PDB entry 8OZF | electron microscopy, 3.73 A resolution | chains B and E of the 16 polymer chains in the assembly

[Chain B (and E)]
Name: Piwi domain-containing protein
From: Maribacter polysiphoniae
Notes: chain E of this document is another copy of the same molecule, construct and numbering; everything in this record applies to it too
Reference sequence: A0A316E3U6 (A0A316E3U6_9FLAO); numbering as in UniProt (aligned over 1-507)
Amino-acid sequence (507 residues; row label = number of the first residue in the row):
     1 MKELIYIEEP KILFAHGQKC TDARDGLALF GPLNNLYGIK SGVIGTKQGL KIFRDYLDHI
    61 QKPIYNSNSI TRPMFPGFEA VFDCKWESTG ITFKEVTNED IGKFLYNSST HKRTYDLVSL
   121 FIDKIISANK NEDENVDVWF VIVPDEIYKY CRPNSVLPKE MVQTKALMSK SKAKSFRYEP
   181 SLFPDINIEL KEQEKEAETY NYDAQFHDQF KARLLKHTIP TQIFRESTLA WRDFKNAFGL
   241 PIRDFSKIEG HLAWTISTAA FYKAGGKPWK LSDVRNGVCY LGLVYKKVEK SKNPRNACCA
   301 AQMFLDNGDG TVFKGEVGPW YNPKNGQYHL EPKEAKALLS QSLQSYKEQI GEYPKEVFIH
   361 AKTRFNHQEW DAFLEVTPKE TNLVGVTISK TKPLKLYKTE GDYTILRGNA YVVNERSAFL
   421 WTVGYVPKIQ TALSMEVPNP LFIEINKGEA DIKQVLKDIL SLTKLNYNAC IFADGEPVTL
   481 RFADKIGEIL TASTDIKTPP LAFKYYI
Disordered / not traced: 165-198

[Interface between chain B and chain E]
Residue-residue contacts - 59 pairs, chain B then chain E:
  L36(B) - K40(E)
  Y37(B) - Y37(E)
  Y37(B) - G38(E)
  Y37(B) - I39(E)
  Y37(B) - K40(E)
  Y37(B) - K85(E)
  Y37(B) - E87(E)
  Y37(B) - T89(E)  hydrogen bond (side chain-backbone)
  G38(B) - Y37(E)
  K40(B) - L36(E)
  K40(B) - Y37(E)
  K85(B) - Y37(E)
  E87(B) - Y37(E)
  T89(B) - Y37(E)  hydrogen bond (backbone-side chain)
  N129(B) - T218(E)  hydrogen bond
  N129(B) - Y505(E)  hydrogen bond (backbone-side chain)
  K130(B) - T218(E)
  K130(B) - T498(E)
  K130(B) - P499(E)  hydrogen bond (side chain-backbone)
  K130(B) - P500(E)
  K130(B) - L501(E)  hydrogen bond (backbone-backbone)
  K130(B) - A502(E)  hydrogen bond (backbone-backbone)
  K130(B) - Y505(E)
  N131(B) - K314(E)
  N131(B) - L501(E)  hydrogen bond (side chain-backbone)
  N131(B) - A502(E)
  E132(B) - A502(E)
  E132(B) - K504(E)  hydrogen bond (backbone-side chain)
  D133(B) - Y262(E)  hydrogen bond
  D133(B) - G265(E)
  D133(B) - K504(E)  hydrogen bond (backbone-side chain)
  E134(B) - G265(E)
  E134(B) - K504(E)  hydrogen bond (backbone-side chain)
  N135(B) - K263(E)
  N135(B) - A264(E)  hydrogen bond (side chain-backbone)
  N135(B) - G265(E)
  N135(B) - K504(E)  hydrogen bond
  D137(B) - N135(E)  hydrogen bond
  D137(B) - D137(E)
  K216(B) - K216(E)  hydrogen bond (backbone-side chain)
  H217(B) - H217(E)
  T218(B) - N129(E)  hydrogen bond
  A264(B) - N135(E)
  G265(B) - D133(E)
  G265(B) - E134(E)
  K267(B) - D133(E)  salt bridge
  K314(B) - N131(E)
  T498(B) - K130(E)  hydrogen bond (backbone-side chain)
  P500(B) - K130(E)
  P500(B) - N131(E)
  L501(B) - K130(E)  hydrogen bond (backbone-backbone)
  L501(B) - N131(E)  hydrogen bond (backbone-side chain)
  A502(B) - K130(E)  hydrogen bond (backbone-backbone)
  A502(B) - E132(E)
  K504(B) - E132(E)
  K504(B) - D133(E)  hydrogen bond (side chain-backbone)
  K504(B) - N135(E)
  Y505(B) - N129(E)  hydrogen bond (side chain-backbone)
  Y505(B) - K130(E)
Interface residues without a listed pair, chain B (30 interface residues in all): I39, P499
Interface residues without a listed pair, chain E (33 interface residues in all): F313, F503

[Summary]
30 residues of chain B face 33 of chain E across their interface; the contacts include 23 hydrogen bonds and 1
salt bridge. Polar contacts include K267(B)-D133(E), Y37(B)-T89(E) and N129(B)-T218(E).
Chain B and chain E are both Piwi domain-containing protein (Maribacter polysiphoniae); the structure, cryoEM
structure of SPARTA complex Tetramer Post-NAD cleavage-2, was determined by electron microscopy together with
8OZ6, 8OZC, 8OZD, 8OZE, 8OZG and 8OZI from the same study.
